Entry 6XP5 (electron microscopy, 4.20 A resolution (low resolution: residue-level contacts below are approximate; hydrogen-bond / salt-bridge calls are withheld)); this record covers chains H and V of the 15 polymer chains in the assembly.

# Chain H
Molecule: Mediator of RNA polymerase II transcription subunit 8
Organism: Chaetomium thermophilum (strain DSM 1495 / CBS 144.50 / IMI 039719)
UniProtKB: G0SCZ3 (G0SCZ3_CHATD); residues 1-290 here = UniProt positions 1-290
Amino-acid sequence (290 residues; each row starts with the number of its first residue):
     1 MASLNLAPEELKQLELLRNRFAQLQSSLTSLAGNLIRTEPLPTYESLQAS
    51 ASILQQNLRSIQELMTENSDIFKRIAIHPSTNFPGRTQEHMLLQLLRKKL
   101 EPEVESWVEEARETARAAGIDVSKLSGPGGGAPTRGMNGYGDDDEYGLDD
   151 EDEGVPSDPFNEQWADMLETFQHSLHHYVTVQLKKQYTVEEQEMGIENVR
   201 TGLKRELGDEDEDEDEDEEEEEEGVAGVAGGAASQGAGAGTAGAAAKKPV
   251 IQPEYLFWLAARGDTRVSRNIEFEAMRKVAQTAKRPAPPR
Unresolved in the structure: 1-6, 118-159, 195-290

# Chain V
Molecule: Med22
Organism: Chaetomium thermophilum (strain DSM 1495 / CBS 144.50 / IMI 039719)
UniProtKB: G0S3J8 (G0S3J8_CHATD); the construct has insertions or renumbered stretches relative to UniProt, so the offset changes along the chain: 1-77 = UniProt 1-77; 79-169 = UniProt 78-168
Amino-acid sequence (169 residues; each row starts with the number of its first residue):
     1 MDRDQGASDNLLERKNILIASIMTSYRDLITHATSPITSATASPGHAGYS
    51 SMALSTAIHAAVKYTEDLLSLTRTLREALWVVGPLTGPGEKDAQAEEGMA
   101 KDAEVVWDVLNEMRDRERERMMAALMEGDTRVRGAVRFERGDVEVVVAGQ
   151 GQQIEMGRGVNGEVKSEGA
Unresolved in the structure: 1-12, 125-169
Differences from the reference sequence: insertion (78)

# Chain H / chain V interface
Contacting residue pairs - 12 pairs, chain H then chain V:
  Glu45(H) with Glu66(V)
  Gln48(H) with His59(V)
  Gln55(H) with Ala53(V); Thr56(V)
  Arg59(H) with Tyr49(V)
  Gln62(H) with His46(V)
  Met65(H) with His46(V)
  Thr66(H) with His46(V)
  Glu162(H) with Ser39(V); Ala40(V)
  Leu168(H) with Ile37(V)
  Phe171(H) with Ile30(V)
Other interface residues (no listed pair), chain H (15 interface residues in all): Tyr44, Ala51, Leu58, Trp164, Tyr178
Other interface residues (no listed pair), chain V (13 interface residues in all): Arg27, Thr31, Thr34

# Summary
15 residues of chain H face 13 of chain V across their interface.
Here chain H is Mediator of RNA polymerase II transcription subunit 8 and chain V is Med22, both from
Chaetomium thermophilum (strain DSM 1495 / CBS 144.50 / IMI 039719). Entry 6XP5 (Head-Middle module of
Mediator) was determined by electron microscopy together with 7JMN from the same study.
